PDB entry 4FK5 | X-ray diffraction, 2.03 A resolution | chains B and C of the 4 polymer chains in the assembly

# Chain B
Name: Protein SUS1
From: Saccharomyces cerevisiae
Reference sequence: Q6WNK7 (SUS1_YEAST); residues 1-96 here = UniProt positions 1-96
Sequence (96 residues; each row starts with the number of its first residue):
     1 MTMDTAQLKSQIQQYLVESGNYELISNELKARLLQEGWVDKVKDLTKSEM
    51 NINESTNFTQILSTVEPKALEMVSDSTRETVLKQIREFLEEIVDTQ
Unresolved in the structure: 1-4
Swiss-Prot annotation at these positions:
  - cross-link: K68 (Glycyl lysine isopeptide (Lys-Gly) (interchain with G-Cter in ubiquitin))
  - mutagenesis: E18 to G20 (In sus1-10; dissociates from TREX-2 while leaving its interaction with SAGA intact), G37 to W38 (In sus1-11; impairs binding to both TREX-2 and SAGA), V73 to D75 (In sus1-12; dissociates from TREX-2 while leaving its interaction with SAGA intact)

# Chain C
Name: SAGA-associated factor 11
From: Saccharomyces cerevisiae
Reference sequence: Q03067 (SGF11_YEAST); residue numbers follow UniProt; this construct covers 1-99
Sequence (99 residues; each row starts with the number of its first residue):
     1 MTEETITIDSISNGILNNLLTTLIQDIVARETTQQQLLKTRYPDLRSYYF
    51 DPNGSLDINGLQKQQESSQYIHCENCGRDVSANRLAAHLQRCLSRGARR
Unresolved in the structure: 1-3, 96-99
Ion coordination: Zn2+: C73, C76, H88, C92
Swiss-Prot annotation at these positions:
  - zinc finger: I71 to C92 (SGF11-type)
  - binding site (Zn(2+)): C73, C76, H88, C92
  - mutagenesis: I15 (I15A: Moerately decreases the affinity of SGF11 for SUS1), N18 (N18NA: Causes a dramatic decrease in the affinity of SGF11 for SUS1), L19 (L19LA: Causes a dramatic decrease in the affinity of SGF11 for SUS1), D57 (D57A: Reduces deubiquitination activity of the SAGA DUB module; when associated with A-60), G60 (G60A: Reduces deubiquitination activity of the SAGA DUB module; when associated with A-57), R84 (R84A: No effect), L85 (L85D: Strongly reduces deubiquitination activity of the SAGA DUB module), A86 (A86D: Moderately impairs deubiquitination activity of the SAGA DUB module), L89 (L89D: Strongly reduces deubiquitination activity of the SAGA DUB module), R91 (R91A: No effect)

# How chain B and chain C interact
Contacting residue pairs - 52 pairs, chain B then chain C:
  K9(B) with G14(C); N18(C)
  I12(B) with I11(C), hydrophobic; I15(C), hydrophobic
  Q13(B) with N18(C)
  L16(B) with I15(C), hydrophobic
  Y22(B) with L19(C)
  I25(B) with L19(C), hydrophobic
  S26(B) with L19(C)
  L29(B) with L19(C), hydrophobic
  L33(B) with L20(C), hydrophobic; L23(C), hydrophobic
  W38(B) with L23(C), hydrophobic; I24(C), hydrophobic; I27(C), hydrophobic
  V42(B) with I27(C), hydrophobic
  K43(B) with I27(C); E31(C)
  T46(B) with V28(C); E31(C)
  K47(B) with E31(C), salt bridge
  M50(B) with E31(C); T32(C); Q35(C)
  T56(B) with T32(C); Q35(C); Q36(C)
  F58(B) with Q25(C); V28(C), hydrophobic; A29(C); T32(C)
  L62(B) with Q25(C)
  V65(B) with V28(C), hydrophobic
  E66(B) with T21(C); Q25(C), hydrogen bond
  A69(B) with I24(C), hydrophobic
  L70(B) with N17(C); L20(C), hydrophobic; I24(C), hydrophobic
  R78(B) with L16(C); L20(C)
  L82(B) with S12(C); N13(C); L16(C), hydrophobic
  I85(B) with S12(C)
  R86(B) with I8(C); D9(C), salt bridge; S12(C)
  L89(B) with I11(C), hydrophobic; S12(C)
  E90(B) with I8(C)
  V93(B) with I8(C), hydrophobic
Other interface residues (no listed pair), chain B (35 interface residues in all): L8, V39, I61, V73, V81, T95
Other interface residues (no listed pair), chain C (25 interface residues in all): I6, K39

# Overview
35 residues of chain B and 25 residues of chain C are in contact, with 1 hydrogen bond and 2 salt bridges.
Polar pairs include K47(B)-E31(C), R86(B)-D9(C) and E66(B)-Q25(C).
Here chain B is Protein SUS1 and chain C is SAGA-associated factor 11, both from Saccharomyces cerevisiae.
Entry 4FK5 (Structure of the SAGA Ubp8(S144N)/Sgf11/Sus1/Sgf73 DUB module) was determined by X-ray diffraction
(same publication as 4FIP and 4FJC).
